PDB entry 5C10 | X-ray diffraction, 1.55 A resolution | chain A

Chain A:
Protein: Gene 2 protein
Source organism: Enterobacteria phage Sf6
Notes: fragment: nuclease domain
UniProtKB: Q716H3 (Q716H3_BPSFV); residue numbers follow UniProt; this construct covers 213-470
Chain sequence (278 residues; numbered 193 to 470; the number before each row is that of its first residue):
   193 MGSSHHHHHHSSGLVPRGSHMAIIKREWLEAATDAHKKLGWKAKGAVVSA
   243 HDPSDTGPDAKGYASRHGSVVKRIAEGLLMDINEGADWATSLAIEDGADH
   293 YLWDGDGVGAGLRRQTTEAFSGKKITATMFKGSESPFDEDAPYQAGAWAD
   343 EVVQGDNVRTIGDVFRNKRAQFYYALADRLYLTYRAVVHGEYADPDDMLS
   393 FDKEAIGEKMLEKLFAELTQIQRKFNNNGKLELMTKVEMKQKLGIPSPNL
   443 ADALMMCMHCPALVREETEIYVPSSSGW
Disordered / not traced: 193-212, 338-349, 455-470
Construct notes: expression tag (193-212)
From the paper describing this entry:
  - contacts within the chain: Asp-244/Lys-428 (hydrogen bond), Lys-428/Asn-441 (hydrogen bond)
  - catalytic residues: Asp-244, Asp-296, Asp-444
  - mutagenesis - K428A: decreased stability

In short:
The paper reports catalytic residues Asp-244, Asp-296 and Asp-444; K428A reduces stability.
Chain A is Gene 2 protein (Enterobacteria phage Sf6); the structure, Nuclease domain of the large terminase
subunit gp2 of bacterial virus Sf6, was determined by X-ray diffraction together with 5C12, 5C15, 5C2D and
5C2F from the same study.
